Entry 8Y3D (electron microscopy, 5.10 A resolution (low resolution: residue-level contacts below are approximate; hydrogen-bond / salt-bridge calls are withheld)); this record covers chains E and J of the 16 polymer chains in the assembly.

# Chain E
Protein: Histone H3.1
From: Homo sapiens
UniProtKB: P68431 (H31_HUMAN); residues 0-135 here correspond to UniProt positions 1-136 (UniProt number = residue number + 1)
Amino-acid sequence (139 residues; row label = number of the first residue in the row; numbers below 1 keep their minus sign (Gly-3 is residue -3)):
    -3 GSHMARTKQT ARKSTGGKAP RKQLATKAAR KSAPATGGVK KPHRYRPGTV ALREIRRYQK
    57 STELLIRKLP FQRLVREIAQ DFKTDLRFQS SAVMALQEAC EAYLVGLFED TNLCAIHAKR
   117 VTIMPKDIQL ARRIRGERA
Unresolved in the structure: -3 to 37, 135
Construct notes: expression tag (-3 to -1)
Curated features (UniProtKB/Swiss-Prot):
  - modified residue: Arg2 (Asymmetric dimethylarginine), Thr3 (Phosphothreonine), Lys4 (Allysine), Gln5 (5-glutamyl dopamine), Thr6 (Phosphothreonine), Arg8 (Citrulline), Lys9 (N6,N6,N6-trimethyllysine), Ser10 (ADP-ribosylserine), Thr11 (Phosphothreonine), Lys14 (N6-(2-hydroxyisobutyryl)lysine), Arg17 (Asymmetric dimethylarginine), Lys18 (N6-(2-hydroxyisobutyryl)lysine), Lys23 (N6-(2-hydroxyisobutyryl)lysine), Arg26 (Citrulline), Lys27 (N6,N6,N6-trimethyllysine), Ser28 (ADP-ribosylserine), Lys36 (N6,N6,N6-trimethyllysine), Lys37 (N6-methyllysine), Tyr41 (Phosphotyrosine), Lys56 (N6,N6,N6-trimethyllysine) and 8 more in UniProt
  - lipidation: Lys18 (N6-decanoyllysine)

# Chain J
Molecule: 250-nt DNA strand
Sequence (250 nucleotides; row label = number of the first residue in the row):
     1 ATCGAGAATC CCGGTGCCGA GGCCGCTCAA TTGGTCGTAG ACAGCTCTAG CACCGCTTAA
    61 ACGCACGTAC GCGCTGTCCC CCGCGTTTTA ACCGCCAAGG GGATTACTCC CTAGTCTCCA
   121 GGCTCGAGCT CAATTGGTCG TAGACAGCTC TAGCACCGCT TAAACGCACG TACGCGCTGT
   181 CCCCCGCGTT TTAACCGCCA AGGGGATTAC TCCCTAGTCT CCAGGCACGT GTCAGATATA
   241 TACATCCGAT

# Chain E / chain J interface
Contacting residue pairs (23):
  His39(E) with DC246(J)
  Tyr41(E) with DC246(J)
  Arg42(E) with DT171(J); DC246(J)
  Pro43(E) with DT171(J)
  Thr45(E) with DT245(J); DC246(J)
  Arg52(E) with DT245(J)
  Arg63(E) with DA162(J); DA163(J)
  Arg72(E) with DG153(J)
  Arg83(E) with DA152(J); DG153(J)
  Phe84(E) with DA152(J); DG153(J)
  Gln85(E) with DA152(J)
  Ser86(E) with DA152(J)
  Arg116(E) with DC173(J); DG174(J)
  Val117(E) with DA172(J); DC173(J)
  Thr118(E) with DC173(J)
  Met120(E) with DG174(J)
Interface residues without a listed pair, chain E (19 interface residues in all): Arg40, Leu82, Lys115
Interface residues without a listed pair, chain J (12 interface residues in all): DC154, DC247

# Summary
Chain E and chain J form an interface of 19 and 12 residues respectively.
Chain E is Histone H3.1 (Homo sapiens) and chain J is a 250-nt DNA strand; the structure, Cryo-EM structure of
the overlapping di-nucleosome (intermediate form2), was determined by electron microscopy, deposited together
with 8Y3C, 8Y3E and 8Y3F.
